PDB entry 2GWS | X-ray diffraction, 2.40 A resolution | chains T and A of the 4 polymer chains in the assembly

Chain T:
Molecule: 11-nt DNA strand
Sequence (11 nucleotides; numbered 1 to 11; the number before each row is that of its first residue):
     1 CGGCAGCGCA C
Metal / ion sites: Na+: DG6 (shared with 2 residues of chain P)

Chain A:
Name: DNA polymerase lambda
Organism: Homo sapiens
Notes: EC 2.7.7.7, 4.2.99.-
UniProt: Q9UGP5 (DPOLL_HUMAN); residue numbers follow UniProt; this construct covers 242-575
Amino-acid sequence (335 residues; each row starts with the number of its first residue):
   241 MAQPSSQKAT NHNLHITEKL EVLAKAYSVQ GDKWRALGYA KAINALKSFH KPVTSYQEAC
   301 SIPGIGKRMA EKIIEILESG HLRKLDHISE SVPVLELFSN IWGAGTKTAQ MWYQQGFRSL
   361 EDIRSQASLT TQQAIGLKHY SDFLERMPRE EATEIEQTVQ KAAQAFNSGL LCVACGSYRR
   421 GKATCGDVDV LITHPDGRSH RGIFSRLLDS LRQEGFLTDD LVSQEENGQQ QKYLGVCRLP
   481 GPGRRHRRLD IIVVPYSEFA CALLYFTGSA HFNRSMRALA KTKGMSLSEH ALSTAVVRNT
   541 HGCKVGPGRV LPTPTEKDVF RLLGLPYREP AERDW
Disordered / not traced: 241-248
Differences from the reference sequence: cloning artifact (241)
Metal / ion sites: Na+: Ser339, Ile341, Ala344 (shared with 1 residue of chain P)

Interface between chain T and chain A:
Residue-residue contacts - 16 pairs, chain T then chain A:
  DG3(T) with Lys521(A), hydrogen bond to the phosphate
  DC4(T) with Trp274(A), stacking on the base; Lys521(A), salt bridge to the phosphate
  DA5(T) with Tyr505(A), hydrogen bond to the base; Arg514(A), phosphate contact; Arg517(A), salt bridge to the phosphate
  DC7(T) with Asn467(A), phosphate contact
  DG8(T) with Glu465(A), phosphate contact; Glu466(A), sugar contact; Asn467(A), sugar contact
  DC9(T) with Val462(A), phosphate contact; Gln464(A), sugar contact; Glu465(A), sugar contact; Glu466(A), hydrogen bond to the phosphate
  DA10(T) with Gln372(A), sugar contact
  DC11(T) with Thr371(A), hydrogen bond to the phosphate
Also at the interface, not in a pair above, chain A (14 interface residues in all): Leu277, Thr370

Summary:
Chain T and chain A form an interface of 8 and 14 residues respectively; the contacts include 4 hydrogen
bonds, 2 salt bridges and 1 aromatic stacking contact. Polar contacts include DA5(T)-Tyr505(A),
DG3(T)-Lys521(A) and DC9(T)-Glu466(A). Ser339(A), Ile341(A) and Ala344(A) coordinate Na+.
Here chain T is an 11-nt DNA strand and chain A is DNA polymerase lambda (Homo sapiens). Entry 2GWS (Crystal
Structure of human DNA Polymerase lambda with a G/G mismatch in the primer terminus) was determined by X-ray
diffraction.
